Entry 5NTW (X-ray diffraction, 1.64 A resolution); this record covers chains A and P.

# Chain A
Protein: Nuclear receptor ROR-gamma
Source organism: Homo sapiens
Notes: fragment: C-terminal domain, ligand binding domain
Reference sequence: P51449 (RORG_HUMAN); residues 263-518 here = UniProt positions 263-518
Amino-acid sequence (257 residues; row label = number of the first residue in the row):
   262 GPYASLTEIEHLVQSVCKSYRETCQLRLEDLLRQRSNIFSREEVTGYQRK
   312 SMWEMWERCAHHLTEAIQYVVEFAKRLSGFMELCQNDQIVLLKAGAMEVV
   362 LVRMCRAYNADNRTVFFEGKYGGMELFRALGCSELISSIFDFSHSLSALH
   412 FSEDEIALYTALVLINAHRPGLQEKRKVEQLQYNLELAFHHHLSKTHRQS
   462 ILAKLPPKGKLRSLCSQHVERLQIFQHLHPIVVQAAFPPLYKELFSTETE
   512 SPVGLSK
Not modelled in the structure: 262-263, 509-518
Sequence notes: expression tag (262); engineered mutation Ser455 (Cys in P51449)
Swiss-Prot annotation at these positions:
  - motif: Leu501 to Phe506 (AF-2)
  - mutagenesis: Ala327 (A327F: Completely abolishes transcriptional activity), Phe378 (F378Q: Completely abolishes transcriptional activity), Ile397 (I397N: Nearly abolishes transcriptional activity)
Residues lining bound ligands: 98N ((S)-N-((5-(ethylsulfonyl)pyridin-2-yl)methyl)-7-isopropyl-6-(((1r,4S)-4-(trifluoromethyl)cyclohexyl)methyl)-6,7-dihydro-5H-pyrrolo[3,4-b]pyridine-3-carboxamide): Cys285, Gln286, Leu287, Leu292, Trp317, Cys320, His323, Leu324, Ala327, Val361, Arg364, Met365, Arg367, Ala368, Val376, Phe377, Phe378, Phe388, Leu391, Cys393, Leu396, Ile397, Ile400, Phe401, His479, Arg482, Tyr502

# Chain P
Protein: Nuclear receptor-interacting protein 1
Source organism: Homo sapiens
Reference sequence: P48552 (NRIP1_HUMAN); numbering as in UniProt (aligned over 493-512)
Amino-acid sequence (20 residues; row label = number of the first residue in the row):
   493 NSHQKVTLLQLLLGHKNEEN
Not modelled in the structure: 493-498, 508-512
Swiss-Prot annotation at these positions:
  - motif: Leu500 to Leu504 (LXXLL motif 6)
  - cross-link: Lys508 (Glycyl lysine isopeptide (Lys-Gly) (interchain with G-Cter in SUMO2))

# Chain A / chain P interface
Residue-residue contacts (21; chain A residue first):
  Lys336(A) - Leu504(P)  hydrogen bond (side chain-backbone)
  Lys336(A) - Leu505(P)  hydrogen bond (side chain-backbone)
  Lys336(A) - Gly506(P)
  Phe341(A) - Leu505(P)  hydrophobic
  Met342(A) - Leu505(P)
  Gln346(A) - Gln502(P)  hydrogen bond
  Gln346(A) - His507(P)
  Gln349(A) - Leu505(P)
  Gln349(A) - His507(P)
  Ile350(A) - Leu501(P)  hydrophobic
  Ile350(A) - Gln502(P)
  Ile350(A) - Leu505(P)  hydrophobic
  Leu353(A) - Leu505(P)  hydrophobic
  Lys354(A) - Leu501(P)
  Pro500(A) - Leu500(P)
  Leu501(A) - Leu500(P)
  Leu501(A) - Leu504(P)  hydrophobic
  Glu504(A) - Thr499(P)
  Glu504(A) - Leu500(P)  hydrogen bond (side chain-backbone)
  Glu504(A) - Leu501(P)  hydrogen bond (side chain-backbone)
  Leu505(A) - Leu501(P)  hydrophobic
Also at the interface, not in a pair above, chain A (13 interface residues in all): Val332

# Summary
Chain A and chain P form an interface of 13 and 8 residues respectively, with 5 hydrogen bonds. Polar contacts
include Lys336(A)-Leu504(P), Lys336(A)-Leu505(P) and Gln346(A)-Gln502(P). Ligands of chain A: compound 98N.
UniProt lists 3 mutagenesis sites on chain A.
Here chain A is Nuclear receptor ROR-gamma and chain P is Nuclear receptor-interacting protein 1, both from
Homo sapiens. Entry 5NTW (Structural states of RORgt: X-ray elucidation of molecular mechanisms and binding
interactions for natural and synthetic ...) was determined by X-ray diffraction together with 5NTI, 5NTN and
5NU1 from the same study.
